Entry 7MD5 (electron microscopy, 5.20 A resolution (low resolution: residue-level contacts below are approximate; hydrogen-bond / salt-bridge calls are withheld)); this record covers chains A and B of the 12 polymer chains in the assembly.

[Chain A (and B)]
Protein: Isoform Short of Insulin receptor
From: Homo sapiens
Notes: EC 2.7.10.1; fragment: extracellular domain; chain B of this document is another copy of the same molecule, construct and numbering; everything in this record applies to it too
UniProtKB: P06213 (INSR_HUMAN), isoform P06213-2; residues 1-917 here correspond to UniProt positions 28-944 (UniProt number = residue number + 27)
Chain sequence (927 residues; each row starts with the number of its first residue):
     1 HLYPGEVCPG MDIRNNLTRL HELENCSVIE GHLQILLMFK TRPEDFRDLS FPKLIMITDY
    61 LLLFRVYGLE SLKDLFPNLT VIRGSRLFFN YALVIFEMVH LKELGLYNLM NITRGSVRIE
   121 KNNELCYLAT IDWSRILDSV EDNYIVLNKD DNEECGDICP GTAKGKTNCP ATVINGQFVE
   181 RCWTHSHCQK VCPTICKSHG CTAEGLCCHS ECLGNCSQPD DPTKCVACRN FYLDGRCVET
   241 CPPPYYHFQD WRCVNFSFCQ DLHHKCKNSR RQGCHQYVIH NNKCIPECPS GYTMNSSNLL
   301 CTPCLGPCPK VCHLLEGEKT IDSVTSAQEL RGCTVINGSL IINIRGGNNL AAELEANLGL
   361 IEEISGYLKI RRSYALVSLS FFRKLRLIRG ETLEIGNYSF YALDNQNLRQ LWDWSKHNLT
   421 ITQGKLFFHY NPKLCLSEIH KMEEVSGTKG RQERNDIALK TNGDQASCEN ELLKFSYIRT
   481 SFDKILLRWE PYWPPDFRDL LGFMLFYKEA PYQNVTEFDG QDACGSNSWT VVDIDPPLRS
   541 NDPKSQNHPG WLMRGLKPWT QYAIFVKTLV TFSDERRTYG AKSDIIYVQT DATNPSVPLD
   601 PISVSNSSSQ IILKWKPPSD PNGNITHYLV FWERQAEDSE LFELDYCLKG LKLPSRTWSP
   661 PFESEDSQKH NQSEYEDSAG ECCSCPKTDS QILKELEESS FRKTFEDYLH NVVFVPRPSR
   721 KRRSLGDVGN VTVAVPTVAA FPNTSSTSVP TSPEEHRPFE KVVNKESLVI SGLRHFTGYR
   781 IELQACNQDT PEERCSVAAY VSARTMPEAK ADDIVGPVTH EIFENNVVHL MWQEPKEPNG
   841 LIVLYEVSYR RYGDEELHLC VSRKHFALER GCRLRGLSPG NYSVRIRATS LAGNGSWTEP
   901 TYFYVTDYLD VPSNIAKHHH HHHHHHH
Unresolved in the structure: 163-167, 268-273, 307-309, 516-530, 657-753, 809-927 (chain B: 163-167, 268-273, 307-309, 516-530, 592-927)
Disulfide bonds: Cys8-Cys26, Cys126-Cys155, Cys169-Cys188, Cys192-Cys201, Cys196-Cys207, Cys208-Cys216, Cys212-Cys225, Cys228-Cys237, Cys241-Cys253, Cys259-Cys284, Cys266-Cys274, Cys288-Cys301, Cys312-Cys333, Cys435-Cys468, Cys786-Cys795
Glycans and other covalent adducts: N-acetylglucosamine (NAG) linked to Asn16, Asn111, Asn397; glycan linked to Asn25, Asn255, Asn418
Construct notes: expression tag (918-927)
Ligand contacts: N-acetylglucosamine (NAG; 2-acetamido-2-deoxy-beta-D-glucopyranose): Asn108, Lys190, Asn215
Curated features (UniProtKB/Swiss-Prot):
  - region: Glu706 to Phe714 (Insulin-binding)
  - site: Phe39 (Insulin-binding)
  - modified residue: Ser373 (Phosphoserine), Tyr374 (Phosphotyrosine), Ser380 (Phosphoserine)
  - glycosylation (N-linked (GlcNAc...) asparagine): Asn16, Asn25, Asn78, Asn111, Asn215, Asn255, Asn295, Asn337, Asn397, Asn418, Asn514, Asn606, Asn624, Asn671

[Interface between chain A and chain B]
Contacting residue pairs (9):
  Lys121(A) with Arg498(B)
  Ile395(A) with Arg454(B)
  Phe427(A) with Asn455(B)
  Tyr430(A) with Lys460(B)
  Arg454(A) with Ile395(B)
  Asn455(A) with Phe427(B)
  Lys460(A) with Tyr430(B)
  Thr461(A) with Tyr430(B)
  Arg498(A) with Lys121(B)
Interface residues without a listed pair, chain A (11 interface residues in all): Arg371, Asp574
Interface residues without a listed pair, chain B (11 interface residues in all): Arg371, Thr461, Asp574

[Overview]
The chain A/chain B interface involves 11 residues from each chain. Ligands of chain A: N-acetylglucosamine.
Covalently linked N-acetylglucosamine: at Asn16(A), Asn111(A) and Asn397(A).
Both chains are Isoform Short of Insulin receptor (Homo sapiens). Entry 7MD5 (Insulin receptor ectodomain
dimer complexed with two IRPA-9 partial agonists) was determined by electron microscopy (same publication as
7MD4).
